PDB entry 8REK | X-ray diffraction, 3.05 A resolution | chains H and L of the 3 polymer chains in the assembly

[Chain H]
Name: Fab 8.1.1 heavy chain
From: Mus musculus
Notes: antibody fragment or engineered binder
Chain sequence (220 residues; numbered 1 to 213 plus 7 insertion-coded residues; the number before each row is that of its first residue; a row labelled like 82A-82C holds insertion residues (82A, then the next letters in order)):
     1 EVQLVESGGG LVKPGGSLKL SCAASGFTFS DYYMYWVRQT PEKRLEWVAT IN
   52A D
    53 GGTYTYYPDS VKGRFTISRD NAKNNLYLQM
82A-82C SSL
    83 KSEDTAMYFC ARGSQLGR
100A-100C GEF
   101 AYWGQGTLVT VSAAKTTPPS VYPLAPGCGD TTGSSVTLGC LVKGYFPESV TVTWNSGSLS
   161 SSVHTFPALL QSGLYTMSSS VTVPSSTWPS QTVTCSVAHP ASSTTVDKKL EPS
Not modelled in the structure: 127-134, 156-158
Cystine bridges: Cys22-Cys92, Cys140-Cys195

[Chain L]
Name: Fab 8.1.1 light chain
From: Mus musculus
Notes: antibody fragment or engineered binder
Chain sequence (213 residues; numbered 1 to 214; 1 number in that range is skipped by the numbering (no residue carries it; nothing is unmodelled there); the number before each row is that of its first residue):
     1 EIVLSQSPAI LSASPGEKVT MTCRASS
    29 SVSYMHWYQQ KPGSSPKPWI YATFNLASGV PARFSGSGSG TSYSLTISRV EAEDAATYYC
    89 QQWSSNPPTF GAGTKLELKR ADAAPTVSIF PPSSEQLTSG GASVVCFLNN FYPKDINVKW
   149 KIDGSERQNG VLNSWTDQDS KDSTYSMSST LTLTKDEYER HNSYTCEATH KTSTSPIVKS
   209 FNRNEC
Not modelled in the structure: 213-214
Cystine bridges: Cys23-Cys88, Cys134-Cys194
Modified / non-standard residues: Glu1 (pyroglutamic acid; PCA)

[Chain H / chain L interface]
Contacting residue pairs (66):
  Tyr35(H) with Trp91(L), hydrophobic
  Gln39(H) with Gln38(L), hydrogen bond; Tyr87(L), hydrogen bond
  Lys43(H) with Tyr87(L), hydrogen bond (backbone-side chain); Ala100(L)
  Arg44(H) with Ala100(L)
  Leu45(H) with Tyr87(L), hydrophobic; Phe98(L), hydrophobic
  Trp47(H) with Pro95(L), hydrophobic; Pro96(L), hydrophobic
  Thr50(H) with Trp91(L)
  Phe91(H) with Ser43(L)
  Arg100(H) with Tyr32(L); His34(L), hydrogen bond (backbone-side chain)
  Gly100A(H) with His34(L); Gln89(L), hydrogen bond (backbone-side chain); Trp91(L)
  Glu100B(H) with His34(L); Tyr36(L); Tyr49(L)
  Phe100C(H) with Tyr36(L), hydrogen bond (backbone-side chain); Pro46(L); Gln89(L); Trp91(L), hydrophobic; Phe98(L), hydrophobic
  Ala101(H) with Pro46(L); Tyr49(L)
  Trp103(H) with Tyr36(L); Ser43(L); Pro44(L), hydrogen bond (side chain-backbone)
  Gly104(H) with Ser43(L), hydrogen bond (backbone-side chain)
  Tyr122(H) with Ser121(L); Gln124(L)
  Pro123(H) with Ser121(L); Glu123(L)
  Leu124(H) with Phe118(L), hydrophobic; Val133(L), hydrophobic; Phe135(L), hydrophobic
  Ala125(H) with Phe118(L); Pro119(L)
  Pro126(H) with Phe118(L), hydrophobic
  Thr137(H) with Phe118(L); Asn137(L)
  Leu138(H) with Phe135(L)
  Leu141(H) with Ser131(L); Thr178(L)
  His164(H) with Asn137(L); Asn138(L), hydrogen bond; Ser174(L), hydrogen bond
  Phe166(H) with Phe135(L), hydrophobic; Asn137(L); Ser162(L); Thr164(L); Ser174(L); Met175(L); Ser176(L)
  Pro167(H) with Ser162(L), hydrogen bond (backbone-side chain); Trp163(L)
  Leu169(H) with Asn161(L); Ser162(L)
  Gln171(H) with Leu160(L)
  Ser178(H) with Phe135(L); Ser176(L), hydrogen bond
  Ser180(H) with Phe135(L); Asn137(L)
  Lys208(H) with Glu123(L), salt bridge
Also at the interface, not in a pair above, chain H (37 interface residues in all): Val37, Glu46, Gln105, Gly139, Thr176, Ser179
Also at the interface, not in a pair above, chain L (36 interface residues in all): Thr114, Ser116

[Summary]
Chain H and chain L form an interface of 37 and 36 residues respectively, with 12 hydrogen bonds and 1 salt
bridge. Among the polar pairs are Lys208(H)-Glu123(L), Gln39(H)-Gln38(L) and Gln39(H)-Tyr87(L).
Chain H is Fab 8.1.1 heavy chain and chain L is Fab 8.1.1 light chain, both from Mus musculus; the structure,
Plasmodium vivax Apical Membrane Antigen 1/Fab complex, was determined by X-ray diffraction, deposited
together with 8REL, 9EVN and 9EVO.
